8E9Z - chains B and C of the 5 polymer chains in the assembly; structure by electron microscopy, 2.69 A resolution.

[Chain B]
Name: miniGq
Organism: Homo sapiens
Sequence (246 residues; row label = number of the first residue in the row):
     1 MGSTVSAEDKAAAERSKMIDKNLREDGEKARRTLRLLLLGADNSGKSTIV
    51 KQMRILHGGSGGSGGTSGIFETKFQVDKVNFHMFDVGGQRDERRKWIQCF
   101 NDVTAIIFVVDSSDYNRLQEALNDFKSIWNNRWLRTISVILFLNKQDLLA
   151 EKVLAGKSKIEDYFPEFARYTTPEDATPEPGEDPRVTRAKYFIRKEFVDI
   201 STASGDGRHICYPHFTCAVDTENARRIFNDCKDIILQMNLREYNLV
Not modelled in the structure: 1-4, 53-67, 88-92

[Chain C]
Name: Guanine nucleotide-binding protein G(I)/G(S)/G(T) subunit beta-1
Organism: Homo sapiens
Reference sequence: P62873 (GBB1_HUMAN); residue numbers follow UniProt; this construct covers 2-340
Sequence (368 residues; row label = number of the first residue in the row):
     2 SELDQLRQEAEQLKNQIRDARKACADATLSQITNNIDPVGRIQMRTRRTL
    52 RGHLAKIYAMHWGTDSRLLVSASQDGKLIIWDSYTTNKVHAIPLRSSWVM
   102 TCAYAPSGNYVACGGLDNICSIYNLKTREGNVRVSRELAGHTGYLSCCRF
   152 LDDNQIVTSSGDTTCALWDIETGQQTTTFTGHTGDVMSLSLAPDTRLFVS
   202 GACDASAKLWDVREGMCRQTFTGHESDINAICFFPNGNAFATGSDDATCR
   252 LFDLRADQELMTYSHDNIICGITSVSFSKSGRLLLAGYDDFNCNVWDALK
   302 ADRAGVLAGHDNRVSCLGVTDDGMAVATGSWDSFLKIWNGGSGGGGSGGS
   352 SSGGVSGWRLFKKISGGS
Not modelled in the structure: 341-369
Construct notes: expression tag (341-369)
UniProt features mapped onto this chain:
  - modified residue: Ser2 (N-acetylserine), His266 (Phosphohistidine)
  - natural variant: Leu30 (L30F: In MRD42; uncertain significance), Arg52 (R52G: In MRD42), Gly64 (G64V: In MRD42), Asp76 (D76E: In MRD42; D76G: In MRD42), Gly77 (G77S: In MRD42), Lys78 (K78R: In MRD42), Ile80 (I80N: In MRD42; I80T: In MRD42), His91 (H91R: In MRD42; uncertain significance), Ala92 (A92T: In MRD42), Pro94 (P94S: In MRD42), Leu95 (L95P: In MRD42), Arg96 (R96L: In MRD42), 5 further natural variant entries in UniProt

[Chain B / chain C interface]
Contacting residue pairs - 46 pairs, chain B then chain C:
  Ala13(B) with Asn88(C)
  Arg15(B) with Val90(C), hydrogen bond (side chain-backbone); His91(C)
  Ser16(B) with Asn88(C); Lys89(C), hydrogen bond (side chain-backbone)
  Ile19(B) with Lys89(C); Ala92(C), hydrophobic
  Asp20(B) with Lys89(C), salt bridge
  Leu23(B) with Gly53(C); Leu55(C); Lys78(C); Ile80(C), hydrophobic; Lys89(C)
  Asp26(B) with Lys78(C), salt bridge
  Gly27(B) with Leu55(C)
  Arg35(B) with Gln75(C); Ser98(C); Trp99(C)
  Gly68(B) with Leu117(C); Asp118(C); Asn119(C)
  Ile69(B) with Trp99(C); Leu117(C)
  Phe84(B) with Trp99(C)
  Lys95(B) with Tyr145(C); Met188(C); Cys204(C), hydrogen bond; Asp228(C), salt bridge; Asn230(C); Asp246(C)
  Trp96(B) with Leu117(C), hydrophobic; Tyr145(C)
  Gln98(B) with Tyr59(C), hydrogen bond; Met101(C); Trp332(C)
  Cys99(B) with Tyr59(C); Gln75(C); Trp99(C); Met101(C), hydrophobic
  Phe100(B) with Trp99(C), hydrophobic; Leu117(C), hydrophobic
  Asn101(B) with Trp332(C)
  Asp102(B) with Lys57(C)
  Trp133(B) with Asp290(C); Arg314(C); Trp332(C), hydrophobic
Other interface residues (no listed pair), chain B (22 interface residues in all): Asp9, Ala12
Other interface residues (no listed pair), chain C (28 interface residues in all): Arg52

[In short]
Chain B and chain C form an interface of 22 and 28 residues respectively, with 4 hydrogen bonds and 3 salt
bridges. Polar contacts include Asp20(B)-Lys89(C), Asp26(B)-Lys78(C) and Lys95(B)-Asp228(C).
Here chain B is miniGq and chain C is Guanine nucleotide-binding protein G(I)/G(S)/G(T) subunit beta-1, both
from Homo sapiens. Entry 8E9Z (CryoEM structure of miniGq-coupled hM3R in complex with Iperoxo) was determined
by electron microscopy, deposited together with 8E9W, 8E9X, 8E9Y and 8EA0.
